2Y1E - chains A and B; structure by X-ray diffraction, 1.65 A resolution.

# Chain A (and B)
Molecule: 1-deoxy-D-xylulose 5-phosphate reductoisomerase
Organism: Mycobacterium tuberculosis
Notes: EC 1.1.1.267; chain B of this document is another copy of the same molecule, construct and numbering; everything in this record applies to it too
UniProtKB: A2VLK3 (A2VLK3_MYCTU); residues 1-389 here correspond to UniProt positions 24-412 (UniProt number = residue number + 23)
Amino-acid sequence (398 residues; row label = number of the first residue in the row; numbers below 1 keep their minus sign (Thr-8 is residue -8)):
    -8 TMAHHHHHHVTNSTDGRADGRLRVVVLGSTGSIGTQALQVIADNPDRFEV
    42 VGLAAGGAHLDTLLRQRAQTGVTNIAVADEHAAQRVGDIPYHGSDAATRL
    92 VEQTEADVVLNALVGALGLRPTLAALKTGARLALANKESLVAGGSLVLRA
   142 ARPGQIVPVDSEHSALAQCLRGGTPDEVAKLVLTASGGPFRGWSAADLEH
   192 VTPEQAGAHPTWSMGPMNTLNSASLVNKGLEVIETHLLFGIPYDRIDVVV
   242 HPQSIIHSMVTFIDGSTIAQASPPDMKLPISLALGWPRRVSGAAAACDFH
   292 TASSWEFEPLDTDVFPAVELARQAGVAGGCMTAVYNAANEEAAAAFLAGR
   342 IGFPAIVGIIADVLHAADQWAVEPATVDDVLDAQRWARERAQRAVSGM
Not modelled in the structure: -8 to 10, 198-204 (chain B: -8 to 10)
Sequence notes: expression tag (-8 to 0)
Bound ions: Mn2+: Asp151, Glu153, Glu222
Reported in the primary citation:
  - binding site for sulfate ion: Ser177, Ser213, Asn218, Lys219

# How chain A and chain B interact
Residue-residue contacts (84; chain A residue first):
  Gln159(A) - Ser257(B)  hydrogen bond
  Gln159(A) - Ile259(B)
  Arg162(A) - Arg162(B)
  Arg162(A) - Gly163(B)  hydrogen bond (side chain-backbone)
  Gly163(A) - Arg162(B)  hydrogen bond (backbone-side chain)
  Gly163(A) - Arg280(B)  hydrogen bond (backbone-side chain)
  Glu168(A) - Arg279(B)
  Glu168(A) - Arg280(B)  salt bridge
  Val240(A) - Phe290(B)  hydrophobic
  Met250(A) - Phe290(B)  hydrophobic
  Thr252(A) - Ala287(B)
  Phe253(A) - Arg280(B)
  Ile254(A) - Ser282(B)
  Ile254(A) - Gly283(B)  hydrogen bond (backbone-backbone)
  Asp255(A) - Leu269(B)
  Asp255(A) - Arg280(B)  salt bridge
  Asp255(A) - Val281(B)
  Asp255(A) - Ala284(B)
  Asp255(A) - Ala285(B)  hydrogen bond (backbone-backbone)
  Gly256(A) - Ser263(B)
  Gly256(A) - Ala285(B)
  Gly256(A) - Ala286(B)
  Gly256(A) - Ala287(B)
  Ser257(A) - Gln159(B)  hydrogen bond
  Ser257(A) - Gln261(B)  hydrogen bond
  Ser257(A) - Ala262(B)
  Ser257(A) - Leu269(B)
  Ser257(A) - Arg280(B)
  Thr258(A) - Ala260(B)
  Thr258(A) - Gln261(B)
  Thr258(A) - Ala262(B)  hydrogen bond (backbone-backbone)
  Ile259(A) - Gln159(B)
  Ile259(A) - Ile259(B)  hydrophobic
  Ile259(A) - Ala260(B)
  Ile259(A) - Gln261(B)
  Ala260(A) - Thr258(B)
  Ala260(A) - Ile259(B)
  Ala260(A) - Ala260(B)  hydrogen bond (backbone-backbone)
  Gln261(A) - Ser257(B)  hydrogen bond
  Gln261(A) - Thr258(B)
  Gln261(A) - Ile259(B)
  Ala262(A) - Ser257(B)
  Ala262(A) - Thr258(B)  hydrogen bond (backbone-backbone)
  Ser263(A) - Gly256(B)
  Leu269(A) - Asp255(B)
  Leu269(A) - Ser257(B)
  Arg279(A) - Glu168(B)
  Arg280(A) - Gly163(B)  hydrogen bond (side chain-backbone)
  Arg280(A) - Glu168(B)  hydrogen bond (backbone-side chain)
  Arg280(A) - Phe253(B)
  Arg280(A) - Asp255(B)  salt bridge
  Arg280(A) - Ser257(B)
  Val281(A) - Asp255(B)
  Ser282(A) - Ile254(B)
  Gly283(A) - Ile254(B)  hydrogen bond (backbone-backbone)
  Ala284(A) - Asp255(B)
  Ala285(A) - Asp255(B)  hydrogen bond (backbone-backbone)
  Ala285(A) - Gly256(B)
  Ala286(A) - Gly256(B)
  Ala287(A) - Thr252(B)
  Ala287(A) - Gly256(B)
  Phe290(A) - Val240(B)
  Phe290(A) - Met250(B)  hydrophobic
  His291(A) - Asp238(B)
  His291(A) - Pro300(B)
  Ala293(A) - Phe298(B)
  Ala293(A) - Pro300(B)
  Ser294(A) - Glu297(B)
  Ser294(A) - Phe298(B)  hydrogen bond (backbone-backbone)
  Ser295(A) - Ser295(B)
  Ser295(A) - Trp296(B)
  Trp296(A) - Ile247(B)  hydrophobic
  Trp296(A) - Ser295(B)
  Trp296(A) - Trp296(B)  hydrogen bond (backbone-backbone)
  Trp296(A) - Phe298(B)  hydrophobic
  Glu297(A) - Ser294(B)
  Glu297(A) - Ser295(B)
  Phe298(A) - Phe290(B)  hydrophobic
  Phe298(A) - Ala293(B)
  Phe298(A) - Ser294(B)  hydrogen bond (backbone-backbone)
  Phe298(A) - Trp296(B)  hydrophobic
  Glu299(A) - Ala293(B)
  Pro300(A) - Phe290(B)
  Pro300(A) - His291(B)
Also at the interface, not in a pair above, chain A (44 interface residues in all): Gly164, Val173, Leu273, Pro278, Cys288, Thr292
Also at the interface, not in a pair above, chain B (45 interface residues in all): Gly164, Val173, Pro278, Cys288, Thr292, Glu299

# Summary
The interface between chain A and chain B involves 44 residues on one side and 45 on the other; the contacts
include 19 hydrogen bonds and 3 salt bridges. Polar contacts include Glu168(A)-Arg280(B), Asp255(A)-Arg280(B)
and Gln159(A)-Ser257(B). The paper reports a binding site for sulfate ion at Ser177(A), Ser213(A) and
Asn218(A) among others.
Chain A and chain B are both 1-deoxy-D-xylulose 5-phosphate reductoisomerase (Mycobacterium tuberculosis); the
structure, X-ray structure of 1-deoxy-D-xylulose 5-phosphate reductoisomerase, DXR, Rv2870c, from
Mycobacterium tuberculosis, in complex with manganese, was determined by X-ray diffraction together with 2Y1C,
2Y1D, 2Y1F and 2Y1G from the same study.
